5GQE - chains A and B; structure by X-ray diffraction, 2.50 A resolution.

Chain A:
Name: Beta-xylanase
Source organism: Streptomyces olivaceoviridis
Notes: EC 3.2.1.8
UniProtKB: Q7SI98 (Q7SI98_STROI); numbering as in UniProt (aligned over 1-436)
Chain sequence (436 residues; numbered 1 to 436; the number before each row is that of its first residue):
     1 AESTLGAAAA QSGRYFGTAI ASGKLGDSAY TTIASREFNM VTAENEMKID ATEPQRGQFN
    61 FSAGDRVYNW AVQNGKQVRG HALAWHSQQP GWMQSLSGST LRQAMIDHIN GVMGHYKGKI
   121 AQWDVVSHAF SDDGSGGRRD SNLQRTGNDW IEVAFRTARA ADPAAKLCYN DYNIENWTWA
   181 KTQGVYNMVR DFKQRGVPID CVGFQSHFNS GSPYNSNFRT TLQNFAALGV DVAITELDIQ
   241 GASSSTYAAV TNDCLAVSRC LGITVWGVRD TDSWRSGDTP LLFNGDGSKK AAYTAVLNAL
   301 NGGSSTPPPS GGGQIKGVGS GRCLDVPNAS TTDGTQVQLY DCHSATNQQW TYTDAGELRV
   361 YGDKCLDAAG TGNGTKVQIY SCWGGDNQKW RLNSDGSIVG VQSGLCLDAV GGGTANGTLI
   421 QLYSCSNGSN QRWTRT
Disordered / not traced: 304-310
Differences from the reference sequence: engineered mutation Ala82 (Thr in Q7SI98), Ser127 (Asn in Q7SI98), His128 (Glu in Q7SI98)
Disulfides: Cys168-Cys201, Cys254-Cys260, Cys323-Cys342, Cys365-Cys382, Cys406-Cys425
Reported in the primary citation:
  - catalytic residues: Ser127, His128 (proposed by the authors, not directly observed)
  - contacts within the chain: Ser127-His128
  - mutagenesis - T82A/N127S/E128H (6-fold): increased catalytic activity

Chain B:
Name: Beta-xylanase
Source organism: Streptomyces olivaceoviridis
Notes: EC 3.2.1.8
UniProtKB: Q7SI98 (Q7SI98_STROI); residues 501-936 here correspond to UniProt positions 1-436 (UniProt number = residue number - 500)
Chain sequence (436 residues; numbered 501 to 936; the number before each row is that of its first residue):
   501 AESTLGAAAA QSGRYFGTAI ASGKLGDSAY TTIASREFNM VTAENEMKID ATEPQRGQFN
   561 FSAGDRVYNW AVQNGKQVRG HALAWHSQQP GWMQSLSGST LRQAMIDHIN GVMGHYKGKI
   621 AQWDVVSHAF SDDGSGGRRD SNLQRTGNDW IEVAFRTARA ADPAAKLCYN DYNIENWTWA
   681 KTQGVYNMVR DFKQRGVPID CVGFQSHFNS GSPYNSNFRT TLQNFAALGV DVAITELDIQ
   741 GASSSTYAAV TNDCLAVSRC LGITVWGVRD TDSWRSGDTP LLFNGDGSKK AAYTAVLNAL
   801 NGGSSTPPPS GGGQIKGVGS GRCLDVPNAS TTDGTQVQLY DCHSATNQQW TYTDAGELRV
   861 YGDKCLDAAG TGNGTKVQIY SCWGGDNQKW RLNSDGSIVG VQSGLCLDAV GGGTANGTLI
   921 QLYSCSNGSN QRWTRT
Disordered / not traced: 804-810
Differences from the reference sequence: engineered mutation Ala582 (Thr82 in Q7SI98), Ser627 (Asn127 in Q7SI98), His628 (Glu128 in Q7SI98)
Disulfides: Cys668-Cys701, Cys754-Cys760, Cys823-Cys842, Cys865-Cys882, Cys906-Cys925

Interface between chain A and chain B:
Pairs across the interface - 36 pairs, chain A then chain B:
  Asn209(A) - Tyr880(B)
  Ser210(A) - Asp867(B)  hydrogen bond
  Ser210(A) - Ala869(B)
  Ser210(A) - Gln878(B)  hydrogen bond (backbone-side chain)
  Ser210(A) - Tyr880(B)
  Ser210(A) - Asn887(B)
  Pro213(A) - Asp833(B)
  Pro213(A) - Gly834(B)
  Pro213(A) - Tyr880(B)  hydrophobic
  Asn215(A) - Thr832(B)
  Gln240(A) - Tyr880(B)
  Gln240(A) - Trp883(B)
  Gly241(A) - Trp883(B)
  Gly277(A) - Trp883(B)
  Asp333(A) - Pro713(B)
  Gly334(A) - Pro713(B)
  Thr353(A) - Asp863(B)
  Asp354(A) - Asp863(B)  hydrogen bond (backbone-side chain)
  Asp354(A) - Ser881(B)
  Arg359(A) - Arg859(B)
  Asp363(A) - Thr853(B)
  Asp363(A) - Asp854(B)  hydrogen bond (side chain-backbone)
  Asp367(A) - Ser710(B)  hydrogen bond
  Ala368(A) - Ser710(B)
  Ala369(A) - Ser710(B)
  Ala369(A) - Gly711(B)
  Gln378(A) - Ser710(B)  hydrogen bond (side chain-backbone)
  Tyr380(A) - Asn709(B)
  Tyr380(A) - Ser710(B)
  Tyr380(A) - Pro713(B)  hydrophobic
  Tyr380(A) - Ile739(B)
  Tyr380(A) - Gln740(B)  hydrogen bond (side chain-backbone)
  Trp383(A) - Gln740(B)
  Trp383(A) - Gly741(B)
  Trp383(A) - Gly777(B)
  Asn387(A) - Ser710(B)
Other interface residues (no listed pair), chain A (33 interface residues in all): Phe208, Gly211, Tyr214, Ile239, Ser243, Thr246, Asp278, Thr279, Thr332, Ala355, Glu357, Ser381, Cys382
Other interface residues (no listed pair), chain B (32 interface residues in all): Phe708, Asn715, Ser743, Thr746, Asp778, Thr779, Ala855, Glu857, Ala868, Cys882

Summary:
The interface between chain A and chain B involves 33 residues on one side and 32 on the other, with 7
hydrogen bonds. Among the polar pairs are Ser210(A)-Asp867(B), Ser210(A)-Gln878(B) and Asp354(A)-Asp863(B).
From the paper: catalytic residues Ser127(A) and His128(A); T82A/N127S/E128H of chain A increase catalytic
activity.
Chain A and chain B are both Beta-xylanase (Streptomyces olivaceoviridis); the structure, Crystal structure of
michaelis complex of xylanase mutant (T82A, N127S, and E128H) from Streptomyces olivaceoviridis E-86, was
determined by X-ray diffraction together with 5GQD from the same study.
